3P8C - chains A and F of the 5 polymer chains in the assembly; structure by X-ray diffraction, 2.29 A resolution.

[Chain A]
Protein: Cytoplasmic FMR1-interacting protein 1
Organism: Homo sapiens
UniProt: Q7L576 (CYFP1_HUMAN); residues 1-1253 here = UniProt positions 1-1253
Chain sequence (1253 residues; numbered 1 to 1253; the number before each row is that of its first residue):
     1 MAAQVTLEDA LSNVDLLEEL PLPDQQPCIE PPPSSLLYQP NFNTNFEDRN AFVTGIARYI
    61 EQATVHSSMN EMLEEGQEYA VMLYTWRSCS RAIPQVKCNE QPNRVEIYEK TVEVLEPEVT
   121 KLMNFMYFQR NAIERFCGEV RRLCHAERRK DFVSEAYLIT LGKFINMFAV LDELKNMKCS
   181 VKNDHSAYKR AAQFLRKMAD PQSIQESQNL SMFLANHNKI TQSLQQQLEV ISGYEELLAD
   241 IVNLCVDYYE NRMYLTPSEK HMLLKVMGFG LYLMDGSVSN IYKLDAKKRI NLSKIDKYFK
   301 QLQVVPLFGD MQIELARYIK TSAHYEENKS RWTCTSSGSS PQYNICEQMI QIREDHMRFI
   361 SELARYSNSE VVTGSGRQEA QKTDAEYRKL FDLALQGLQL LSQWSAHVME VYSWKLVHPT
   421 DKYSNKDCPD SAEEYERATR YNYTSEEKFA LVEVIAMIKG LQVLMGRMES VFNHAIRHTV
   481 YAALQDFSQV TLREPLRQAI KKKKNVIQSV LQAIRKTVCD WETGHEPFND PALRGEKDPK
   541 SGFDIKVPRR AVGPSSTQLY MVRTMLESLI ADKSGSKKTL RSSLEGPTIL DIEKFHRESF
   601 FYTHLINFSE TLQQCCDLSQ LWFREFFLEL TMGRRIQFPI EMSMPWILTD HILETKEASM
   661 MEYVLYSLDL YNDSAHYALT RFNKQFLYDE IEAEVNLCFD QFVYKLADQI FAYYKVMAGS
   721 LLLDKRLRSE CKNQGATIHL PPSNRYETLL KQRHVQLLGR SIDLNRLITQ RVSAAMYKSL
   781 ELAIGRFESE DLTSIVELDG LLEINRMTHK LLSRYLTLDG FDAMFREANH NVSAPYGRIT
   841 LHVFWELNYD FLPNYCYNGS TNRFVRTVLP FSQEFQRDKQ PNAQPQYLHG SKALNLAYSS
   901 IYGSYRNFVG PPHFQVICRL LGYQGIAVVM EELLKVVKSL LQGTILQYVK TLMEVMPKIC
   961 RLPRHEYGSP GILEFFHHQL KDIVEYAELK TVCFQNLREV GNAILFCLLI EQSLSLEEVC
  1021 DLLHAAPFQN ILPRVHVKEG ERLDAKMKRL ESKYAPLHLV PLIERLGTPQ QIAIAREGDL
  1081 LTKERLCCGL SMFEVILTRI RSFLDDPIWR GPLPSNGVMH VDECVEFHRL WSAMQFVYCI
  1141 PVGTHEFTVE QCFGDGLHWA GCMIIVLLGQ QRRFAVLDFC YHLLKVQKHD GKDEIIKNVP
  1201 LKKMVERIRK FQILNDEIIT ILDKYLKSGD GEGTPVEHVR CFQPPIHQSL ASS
Not modelled in the structure: 1-4, 23-56, 338-344, 368-379, 540-542, 572-577, 1228-1236, 1251-1253
Curated features (UniProtKB/Swiss-Prot):
  - modified residue: S583 (Phosphoserine), T1234 (Phosphothreonine)
  - natural variant: G820 (G820D; G820S)
  - mutagenesis: C179 (C179R: Reduced interaction with RAC1), R190 (R190D: Reduced interaction with RAC1), E434 (E434K: Reduced interaction with RAC1; when associated with A-626), F626 (F626A: Reduced interaction with RAC1; when associated with K-434), M632 (M632D: Reduced interaction with RAC1), L697 (L697D: Constitutive induction of the formation of actin filaments; when associated with D-704), Y704 (Y704D: Constitutive induction of the formation of actin filaments; when associated with D-697), L841 (L841A: Constitutive induction of the formation of actin filaments; when associated with 844-A-A-845), F844 to W845 (Constitutive induction of the formation of actin filaments; when associated with A-841)
From the paper describing this entry:
  - mutagenesis - L841A/F844A/W845A: increased signaling in response to Arp2/3 complex
  - mutagenesis - F686E, L697D/Y704D: increased signaling
  - mutagenesis - L697D/Y704D: increased binding to Rac1
  - mutagenesis - E250K/Q399A, L841A/F844A/W845A: unchanged binding to Rac1
  - mutagenesis - C179R, R190D, E434K/F626A, M632D: decreased binding to Rac1

[Chain F]
Protein: Abl interactor 2
Organism: Homo sapiens
Notes: fragment: N-terminal domain
UniProt: B4DSN1 (B4DSN1_HUMAN); residues 1-158 here = UniProt positions 1-158
Chain sequence (159 residues; numbered 0 to 158; the number before each row is that of its first residue; numbering starts at 0):
     0 AMAELQMLLE EEIPGGRRAL FDSYTNLERV ADYCENNYIQ SADKQRALEE TKAYTTQSLA
    60 SVAYLINTLA NNVLQMLDIQ ASQLRRMESS INHISQTVDI HKEKVARREI GILTTNKNTS
   120 RTHKIIAPAN LERPVRYIRK PIDYTILDDI GHGVKVSTQ
Not modelled in the structure: 156-158
Differences from the reference sequence: expression tag (0)

[Chain A / chain F interface]
Contacting residue pairs (45; chain A residue first):
  Y836(A) - E108(F)  hydrogen bond
  Y923(A) - E102(F)
  Y923(A) - A105(F)
  Y923(A) - R106(F)
  Y923(A) - I109(F)
  Q924(A) - V104(F)
  Q924(A) - A105(F)
  Q924(A) - E108(F)
  I926(A) - I109(F)  hydrophobic
  A927(A) - E108(F)
  A927(A) - I109(F)
  A927(A) - L112(F)
  M930(A) - L112(F)  hydrophobic
  E931(A) - I111(F)
  E931(A) - L112(F)
  Q1071(A) - H92(F)
  I1074(A) - H92(F)
  I1074(A) - Q95(F)
  I1074(A) - I99(F)
  E1077(A) - I99(F)
  E1077(A) - K103(F)  salt bridge
  L1081(A) - E102(F)
  L1081(A) - R106(F)  hydrogen bond (backbone-side chain)
  E1084(A) - R106(F)  hydrogen bond (backbone-side chain)
  R1085(A) - R106(F)
  L1086(A) - T113(F)
  C1087(A) - K116(F)
  G1089(A) - N115(F)
  G1089(A) - K116(F)  hydrogen bond (backbone-backbone)
  L1090(A) - T114(F)
  L1090(A) - N115(F)
  L1090(A) - K116(F)
  S1091(A) - L112(F)
  S1091(A) - T113(F)
  S1091(A) - T114(F)  hydrogen bond (backbone-backbone)
  M1092(A) - I109(F)  hydrophobic
  M1092(A) - L112(F)
  M1092(A) - T113(F)
  E1094(A) - T114(F)
  V1095(A) - L112(F)
  V1095(A) - T113(F)
  V1095(A) - T114(F)
  R1099(A) - L112(F)
  K1227(A) - N115(F)
  K1227(A) - N117(F)
Other interface residues (no listed pair), chain A (28 interface residues in all): V928, L934, Q1070, C1088, I1096
Other interface residues (no listed pair), chain F (19 interface residues in all): T96, K101

[Overview]
28 residues of chain A face 19 of chain F across their interface, with 5 hydrogen bonds and 1 salt bridge.
Polar pairs include E1077(A)-K103(F), Y836(A)-E108(F) and L1081(A)-R106(F). From the paper: C179R, R190D and
E434K/F626A of chain A, among others, reduce binding to Rac1; F686E and L697D/Y704D of chain A increase
signaling; 8 substitutions were tested in all.
Here chain A is Cytoplasmic FMR1-interacting protein 1 and chain F is Abl interactor 2, both from Homo
sapiens. Entry 3P8C (Structure and Control of the Actin Regulatory WAVE Complex) was determined by X-ray
diffraction.
